Entry 5MPA (electron microscopy, 4.50 A resolution (low resolution: residue-level contacts below are approximate; hydrogen-bond / salt-bridge calls are withheld)); this record covers chains i and j of the 34 polymer chains in the assembly.

== Chain i ==
Molecule: Proteasome subunit beta type-2
Source organism: Saccharomyces cerevisiae (strain ATCC 204508 / S288c)
Notes: EC 3.4.25.1
Reference sequence: P25043 (PSB2_YEAST); residues -28 to 232 here correspond to UniProt positions 1-261 (UniProt number = residue number + 29)
Sequence (261 residues; numbered -28 to 232; the number before each row is that of its first residue; numbers below 1 keep their minus sign (Met-28 is residue -28)):
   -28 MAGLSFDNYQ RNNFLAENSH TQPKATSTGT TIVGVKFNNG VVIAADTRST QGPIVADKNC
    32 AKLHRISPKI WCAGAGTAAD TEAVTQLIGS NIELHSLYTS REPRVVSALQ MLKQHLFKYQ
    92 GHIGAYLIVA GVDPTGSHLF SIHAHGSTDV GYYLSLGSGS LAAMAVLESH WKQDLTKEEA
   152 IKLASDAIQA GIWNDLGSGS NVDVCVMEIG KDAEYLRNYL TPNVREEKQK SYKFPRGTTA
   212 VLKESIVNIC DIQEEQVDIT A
Not modelled in the structure: -28 to 0, 227-232
UniProt features mapped onto this chain:
  - active site: Thr1 (Nucleophile)

== Chain j ==
Molecule: Proteasome subunit beta type-3
Source organism: Saccharomyces cerevisiae (strain ATCC 204508 / S288c)
Notes: EC 3.4.25.1
Reference sequence: P25451 (PSB3_YEAST); residues 0-204 here correspond to UniProt positions 1-205 (UniProt number = residue number + 1)
Sequence (205 residues; each row starts with the number of its first residue; numbering starts at 0):
     0 MSDPSSINGG IVVAMTGKDC VAIACDLRLG SQSLGVSNKF EKIFHYGHVF LGITGLATDV
    60 TTLNEMFRYK TNLYKLKEER AIEPETFTQL VSSSLYERRF GPYFVGPVVA GINSKSGKPF
   120 IAGFDLIGCI DEAKDFIVSG TASDQLFGMC ESLYEPNLEP EDLFETISQA LLNAADRDAL
   180 SGWGAVVYII KKDEVVKRYL KMRQD
Not modelled in the structure: 0
UniProt features mapped onto this chain:
  - modified residue: Ser30 (Phosphoserine)
  - cross-link: Lys69 (Glycyl lysine isopeptide (Lys-Gly) (interchain with G-Cter in ubiquitin))

== How chain i and chain j interact ==
Residue-residue contacts - 53 pairs, chain i then chain j:
  Gln22(i) with Asp124(j)
  Ile25(i) with Phe146(j)
  Val26(i) with Phe146(j)
  Ala27(i) with Phe146(j)
  Asp28(i) with Asp130(j); Glu131(j); Ile136(j)
  Lys29(i) with Glu150(j)
  Ala50(i) with Ile126(j); Cys128(j)
  Asp51(i) with Tyr95(j); Arg98(j)
  Glu53(i) with Ser91(j); Gly127(j); Cys128(j); Ile129(j)
  Ala54(i) with Tyr95(j)
  Gln57(i) with Gln88(j)
  Arg196(i) with Glu150(j)
  Lys199(i) with Ser151(j); Leu152(j)
  Tyr203(i) with Leu152(j)
  Lys204(i) with Asp161(j)
  Phe205(i) with Leu152(j); Gln168(j)
  Pro206(i) with Glu164(j)
  Arg207(i) with Glu158(j); Glu160(j); Asp161(j)
  Gly208(i) with Glu164(j)
  Thr209(i) with Glu164(j); Gln168(j)
  Thr210(i) with Glu164(j); Ser167(j); Gln168(j)
  Ala211(i) with Lys200(j)
  Val212(i) with Phe163(j); Tyr198(j)
  Leu213(i) with Tyr198(j); Lys200(j)
  Lys214(i) with Arg197(j); Tyr198(j)
  Glu215(i) with Lys196(j); Arg197(j)
  Ser216(i) with Val195(j); Lys196(j)
  Ile217(i) with Glu193(j); Val194(j); Val195(j)
  Val218(i) with Val194(j)
  Ile220(i) with His44(j); Gly46(j); His47(j)
Also at the interface, not in a pair above, chain i (34 interface residues in all): Asn30, Ala49, His93, Ser202
Also at the interface, not in a pair above, chain j (42 interface residues in all): Phe49, Phe99, Ala132, Asp143, Tyr153, Glu154, Leu157, Thr165, Leu199

== In short ==
34 residues of chain i and 42 residues of chain j are in contact. Curated annotation (UniProt) lists
active-site residue Thr1(i) on chain i.
Here chain i is Proteasome subunit beta type-2 and chain j is Proteasome subunit beta type-3, both from
Saccharomyces cerevisiae (strain ATCC 204508 / S288c). Entry 5MPA (26S proteasome in presence of ATP (s2)) was
determined by electron microscopy (same publication as 5MP9, 5MPB, 5MPC, 5MPD and 5MPE).
